6E3H - chains B and H of the 4 polymer chains in the assembly; structure by X-ray diffraction, 2.90 A resolution.

# Chain B
Name: Hemagglutinin HA2
Organism: Influenza A virus
Reference sequence: Q5EP31 (Q5EP31_9INFA); residues 1-174 here correspond to UniProt positions 347-520 (UniProt number = residue number + 346)
Chain sequence (175 residues; numbered 1 to 175; the number before each row is that of its first residue):
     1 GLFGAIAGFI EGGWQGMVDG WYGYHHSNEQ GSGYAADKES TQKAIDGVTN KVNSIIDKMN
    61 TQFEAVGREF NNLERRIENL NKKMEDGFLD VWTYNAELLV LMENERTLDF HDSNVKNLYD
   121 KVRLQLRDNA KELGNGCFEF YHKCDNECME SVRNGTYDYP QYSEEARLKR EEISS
Disulfides: Cys144-Cys148
Glycans and other covalent adducts: N-acetylglucosamine (NAG) linked to Asn154
Differences from the reference sequence: expression tag (175)

# Chain H
Name: antibody S9-3-37 heavy chain
Organism: Homo sapiens
Notes: antibody fragment or engineered binder
Chain sequence (233 residues; numbered 1 to 216 plus 17 insertion-coded residues; the number before each row is that of its first residue; a row labelled like 82A-82C holds insertion residues (82A, then the next letters in order)):
     1 QAQLVQSATE VKKPGASVKV SCQASGFTFT SYGFSWVRQA PGQGLEWMGW IS
   52A A
    53 YDAKTKFAEK FQDRVTMSID TRTTTAYMEM
82A-82C RNL
    83 RFDDTAIYFC AREFRTQI
100A-100M VLGYFDWLEGNAF
   101 DMWGQGTTVI VSSASTKGPS VFPLAPSSKS TSGGTAALGC LVKDYFPEPV TVSWNSGALT
   161 SGVHTFPAVL QSSGLYSLSS VVTVPSSSLG TQTYICNVNH KPSNTKVDKK VEPKSC
Disordered / not traced: 128-132, 215-216
Disulfides: Cys22-Cys92, Cys140-Cys196

# Chain B / chain H interface
Pairs across the interface (25; chain B residue first):
  Val18(B) - Phe100E(H)
  Asp19(B) - Phe100E(H)
  Asp19(B) - Trp100G(H)  hydrogen bond (backbone-side chain)
  Gly20(B) - Phe100E(H)
  Trp21(B) - Tyr100D(H)  hydrophobic
  Trp21(B) - Phe100E(H)
  Lys38(B) - Trp100G(H)
  Thr41(B) - Trp100G(H)
  Gln42(B) - Leu100H(H)
  Gln42(B) - Glu100I(H)  hydrogen bond (side chain-backbone)
  Ile45(B) - Phe100E(H)  hydrophobic
  Ile45(B) - Leu100H(H)  hydrophobic
  Asp46(B) - Arg97(H)  salt bridge
  Val48(B) - Leu100B(H)  hydrophobic
  Thr49(B) - Arg97(H)
  Thr49(B) - Thr98(H)
  Thr49(B) - Ile100(H)
  Thr49(B) - Leu100B(H)
  Asn50(B) - Tyr53(H)  hydrogen bond
  Asn50(B) - Arg97(H)  hydrogen bond
  Val52(B) - Ile100(H)  hydrophobic
  Asn53(B) - Thr98(H)  hydrogen bond
  Asn53(B) - Gln99(H)
  Asn53(B) - Ile100(H)  hydrogen bond (side chain-backbone)
  Asp57(B) - Lys56(H)  salt bridge
Other interface residues (no listed pair), chain B (16 interface residues in all): Ile56

# Summary
16 residues of chain B face 12 of chain H across their interface, with 6 hydrogen bonds and 2 salt bridges.
Among the polar pairs are Asp46(B)-Arg97(H), Asp57(B)-Lys56(H) and Asp19(B)-Trp100G(H). N-acetylglucosamine is
covalently linked to Asn154(B).
Here chain B is Hemagglutinin HA2 (Influenza A virus) and chain H is antibody S9-3-37 heavy chain (Homo
sapiens). Entry 6E3H (Crystal structure of S9-3-37 bound to H5 influenza hemagglutinin) was determined by
X-ray diffraction.
